PDB entry 7FJO | electron microscopy, 3.34 A resolution | chains F and G of the 9 polymer chains in the assembly

[Chain F]
Molecule: T6 heavy chain
From: Homo sapiens
Sequence (216 residues; numbered 1 to 216; the number before each row is that of its first residue):
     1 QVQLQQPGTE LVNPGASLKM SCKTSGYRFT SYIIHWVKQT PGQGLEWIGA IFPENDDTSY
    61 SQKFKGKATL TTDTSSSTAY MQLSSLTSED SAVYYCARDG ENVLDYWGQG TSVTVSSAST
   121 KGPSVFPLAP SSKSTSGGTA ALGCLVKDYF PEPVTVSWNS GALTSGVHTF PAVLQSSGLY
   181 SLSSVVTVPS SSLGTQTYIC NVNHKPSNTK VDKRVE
Not modelled in the structure: 1-10, 118-216
Cystine bridges: C22-C96

[Chain G]
Molecule: T6 light chain
From: Homo sapiens
Sequence (220 residues; numbered 1 to 220; the number before each row is that of its first residue):
     1 QIVLTQSPSS LAVSVGEKVT LSCKSSQSLL YSNNQKNYLA WYQQKSGRSP KLLLHWTSTR
    61 ESGVPDRFTG SGSGTDFTLT ISSVKAEDLA VYYCQQYYTY PWTFGGGTKL EIKRTVAAPS
   121 VFIFPPSDEQ LKSGTASVVC LLNNFYPREA KVQWKVDNAL QSGNSQESVT EQDSKDSTYS
   181 LSSTLTLSKA DYEKHKVYAC EVTHQGLSSP VTKSFNRGEC
Not modelled in the structure: 114-220
Cystine bridges: C23-C94

[Interface between chain F and chain G]
Residue-residue contacts (28; chain F residue first):
  H35(F) with Y100(G); W102(G)
  G44(F) with Y93(G)
  L45(F) with Q44(G); P50(G), hydrophobic; F104(G)
  W47(F) with P101(G), hydrophobic; W102(G)
  A50(F) with Y100(G)
  Q62(F) with Q1(G)
  Y95(F) with P50(G)
  D99(F) with Y97(G), hydrogen bond; W102(G)
  E101(F) with W56(G); Y97(G), hydrogen bond (backbone-side chain)
  N102(F) with L52(G); H55(G); W56(G); E61(G)
  V103(F) with L52(G), hydrophobic; E61(G)
  W107(F) with Y42(G); S49(G); P50(G); F104(G), hydrophobic
  G108(F) with S49(G)
  Q109(F) with R48(G); S49(G)
Interface residues without a listed pair, chain F (15 interface residues in all): I33
Interface residues without a listed pair, chain G (18 interface residues in all): G47, Q95

[In short]
15 residues of chain F and 18 residues of chain G are in contact, with 2 hydrogen bonds. Polar contacts
include D99(F)-Y97(G) and E101(F)-Y97(G).
Here chain F is T6 heavy chain and chain G is T6 light chain, both from Homo sapiens. Entry 7FJO (Cryo-EM
structure of South African (B.1.351) SARS-CoV-2 spike glycoprotein in complex with three T6 Fab) was
determined by electron microscopy, deposited together with 7FJN and 7FJS.
